7FE2 - chain A; structure by X-ray diffraction, 1.75 A resolution.

== Chain A ==
Name: Alpha-1,2-mannosidase
Source organism: Enterococcus faecalis ATCC 10100
UniProtKB: A0A6N0WQ22 (A0A6N0WQ22_ENTFL); residue numbers follow UniProt; this construct covers 1-713
Chain sequence (721 residues; numbered 1 to 721; the number before each row is that of its first residue):
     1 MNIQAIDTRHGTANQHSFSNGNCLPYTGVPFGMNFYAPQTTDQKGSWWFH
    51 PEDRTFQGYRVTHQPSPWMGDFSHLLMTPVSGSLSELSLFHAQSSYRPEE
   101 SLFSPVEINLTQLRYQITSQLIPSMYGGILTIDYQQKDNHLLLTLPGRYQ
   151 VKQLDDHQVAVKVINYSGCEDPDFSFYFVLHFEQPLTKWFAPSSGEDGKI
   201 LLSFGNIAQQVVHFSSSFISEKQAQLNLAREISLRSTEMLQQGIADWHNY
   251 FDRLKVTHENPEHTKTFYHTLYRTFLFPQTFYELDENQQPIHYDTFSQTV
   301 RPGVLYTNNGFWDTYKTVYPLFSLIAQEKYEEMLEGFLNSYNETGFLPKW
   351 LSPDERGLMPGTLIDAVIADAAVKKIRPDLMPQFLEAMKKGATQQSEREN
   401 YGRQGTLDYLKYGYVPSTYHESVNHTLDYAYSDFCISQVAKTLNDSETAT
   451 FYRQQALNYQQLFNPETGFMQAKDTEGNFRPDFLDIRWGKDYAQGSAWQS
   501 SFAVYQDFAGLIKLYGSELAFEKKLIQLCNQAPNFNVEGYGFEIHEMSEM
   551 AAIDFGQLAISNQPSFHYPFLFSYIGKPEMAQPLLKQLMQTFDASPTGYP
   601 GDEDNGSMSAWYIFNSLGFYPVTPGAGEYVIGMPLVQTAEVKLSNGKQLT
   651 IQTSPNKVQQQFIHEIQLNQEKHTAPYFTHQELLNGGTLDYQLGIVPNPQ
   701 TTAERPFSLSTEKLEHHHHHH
Unresolved in the structure: 713-721
Differences from the reference sequence: engineered mutation Q494 (Glu in A0A6N0WQ22); expression tag (714-721)
Ion coordination: Na+: N20, T597, Y599; Ca2+: N562, Q563, D604 (together with alpha-D-mannopyranose)
Reported in the primary citation:
  - binding site for alpha-D-mannopyranose: S66, D313, Q494, D602, D604

== Summary ==
N20, T597 and Y599 coordinate Na+. The Ca2+ site is built by N562, Q563 and D604. From the paper: a binding
site for alpha-D-mannopyranose at S66, D313 and Q494 among others.
Chain A is Alpha-1,2-mannosidase (Enterococcus faecalis ATCC 10100); the structure, Crystal structure of the
mutant E494Q of GH92 alpha-1,2-mannosidase from Enterococcus faecalis ATCC 10100 in complex ..., was
determined by X-ray diffraction, deposited together with 7FE1.
